Entry 6J3N (X-ray diffraction, 1.99 A resolution); this record covers chains A and B.

# Chain A
Protein: Nuclear receptor ROR-gamma
Source organism: Homo sapiens
UniProt: P51449 (RORG_HUMAN); numbering as in UniProt (aligned over 265-509)
Chain sequence (246 residues; each row starts with the number of its first residue):
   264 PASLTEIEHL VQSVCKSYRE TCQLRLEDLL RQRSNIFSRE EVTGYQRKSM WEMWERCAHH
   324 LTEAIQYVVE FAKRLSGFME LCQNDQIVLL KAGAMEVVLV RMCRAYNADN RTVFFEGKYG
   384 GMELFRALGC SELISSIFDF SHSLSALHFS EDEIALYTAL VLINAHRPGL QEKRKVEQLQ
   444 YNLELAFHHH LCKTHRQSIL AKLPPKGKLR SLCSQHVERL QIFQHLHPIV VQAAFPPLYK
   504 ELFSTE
Construct notes: expression tag (264)
Curated features (UniProtKB/Swiss-Prot):
  - motif: Leu501 to Phe506 (AF-2)
  - mutagenesis: Ala327 (A327F: Completely abolishes transcriptional activity), Phe378 (F378Q: Completely abolishes transcriptional activity), Ile397 (I397N: Nearly abolishes transcriptional activity)
Ligand contacts: (5beta)-3-oxours-12-en-28-oic acid (B8F): Gln286, Leu287, Cys320, His323, Leu324, Ala327, Val361, Arg364, Met365, Arg367, Ala368, Val376, Phe377, Phe378, Phe388, Ile397, Ile400, Phe401

# Chain B
Protein: Lys-ile-leu-his-arg-leu-leu-gln
Chain sequence (8 residues; numbered 688 to 695; the number before each row is that of its first residue):
   688 KILHRLLQ

# Chain A / chain B interface
Residue-residue contacts (14):
  Lys336(A) - Leu693(B)  hydrogen bond (side chain-backbone)
  Lys336(A) - Leu694(B)
  Met342(A) - Leu694(B)
  Gln346(A) - His691(B)  hydrogen bond
  Gln349(A) - Leu694(B)
  Ile350(A) - Leu690(B)  hydrophobic
  Ile350(A) - Leu694(B)  hydrophobic
  Leu353(A) - Leu694(B)  hydrophobic
  Pro500(A) - Ile689(B)  hydrophobic
  Leu501(A) - Leu690(B)  hydrophobic
  Glu504(A) - Lys688(B)
  Glu504(A) - Ile689(B)  hydrogen bond (side chain-backbone)
  Glu504(A) - Leu690(B)  hydrogen bond (side chain-backbone)
  Glu509(A) - Lys688(B)  hydrogen bond (backbone-side chain)
Interface residues without a listed pair, chain A (14 interface residues in all): Val332, Phe341, Lys354, Leu505
Interface residues without a listed pair, chain B (7 interface residues in all): Gln695

# In short
14 residues of chain A face 7 of chain B across their interface; the contacts include 5 hydrogen bonds. Polar
pairs include Lys336(A)-Leu693(B), Gln346(A)-His691(B) and Glu504(A)-Ile689(B). Ligands of chain A:
(5beta)-3-oxours-12-en-28-oic acid. From UniProt: 3 mutagenesis sites on chain A.
Chain A is Nuclear receptor ROR-gamma (Homo sapiens) and chain B is Lys-ile-leu-his-arg-leu-leu-gln; the
structure, RORgammat LBD complexed with Ursonic Acid and SRC2.2, was determined by X-ray diffraction.
